PDB entry 5J2U | X-ray diffraction, 2.50 A resolution | chains C and E of the 8 polymer chains in the assembly

== Chain C ==
Name: Tubulin alpha-1B chain
Organism: Bos taurus
UniProtKB: P81947 (TBA1B_BOVIN); residue numbers follow UniProt; this construct covers 1-451
Chain sequence (451 residues; row label = number of the first residue in the row):
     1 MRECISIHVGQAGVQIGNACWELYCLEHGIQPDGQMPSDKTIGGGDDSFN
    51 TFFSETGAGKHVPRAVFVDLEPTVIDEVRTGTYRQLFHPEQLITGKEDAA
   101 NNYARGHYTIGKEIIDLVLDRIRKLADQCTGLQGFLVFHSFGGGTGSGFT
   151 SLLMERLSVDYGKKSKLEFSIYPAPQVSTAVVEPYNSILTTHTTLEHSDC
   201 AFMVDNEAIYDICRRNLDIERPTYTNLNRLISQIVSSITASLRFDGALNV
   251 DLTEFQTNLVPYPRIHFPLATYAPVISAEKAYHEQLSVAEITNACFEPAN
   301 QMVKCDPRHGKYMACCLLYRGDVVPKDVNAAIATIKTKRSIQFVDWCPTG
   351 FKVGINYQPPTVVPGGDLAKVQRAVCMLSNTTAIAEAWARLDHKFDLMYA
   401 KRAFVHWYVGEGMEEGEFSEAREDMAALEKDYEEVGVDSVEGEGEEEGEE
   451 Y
Not modelled in the structure: 441-451
Ion coordination: Mg2+: Asp-39, Thr-41, Gly-44, Glu-55
Residues lining bound ligands: GTP (guanosine-5'-triphosphate): Gly-10, Gln-11, Ala-12, Gln-15, Ile-16, Asp-69, Asp-98, Ala-99, Ala-100, Asn-101, Asn-102, Ser-140, Gly-142, Gly-143, Gly-144, Thr-145, Gly-146, Ile-171, Pro-173, Val-177, Ser-178, Thr-179, Glu-183, Asn-206, Tyr-224, Leu-227, Asn-228, Ile-231

== Chain E ==
Name: Stathmin-4
Organism: Rattus norvegicus
UniProtKB: P63043 (STMN4_RAT); residues 5-145 here correspond to UniProt positions 49-189 (UniProt number = residue number + 44)
Chain sequence (143 residues; numbered 3 to 145; the number before each row is that of its first residue):
     3 MADMEVIELNKCTSGQSFEVILKPPSFDGVPEFNASLPRRRDPSLEEIQK
    53 KLEAAEERRKYQEAELLKHLAEKREHEREVIQKAIEENNNFIKMAKEKLA
   103 QKMESNKENREAHLAAMLERLQEKDKHAEEVRKNKELKEEASR
Not modelled in the structure: 3-5, 29-43, 144-145
Differences from the reference sequence: initiating methionine (3); expression tag (4)
Swiss-Prot annotation at these positions:
  - modified residue: Ser-46 (Phosphoserine)

== Interface between chain C and chain E ==
Contacting residue pairs (34):
  His-107(C) / Lys-104(E)  hydrogen bond
  His-107(C) / Met-105(E)
  Tyr-108(C) / Lys-104(E)
  Tyr-108(C) / Met-105(E)  hydrophobic
  Tyr-108(C) / Asn-108(E)
  Thr-109(C) / Arg-112(E)
  Leu-152(C) / Leu-101(E)  hydrophobic
  Leu-152(C) / Met-105(E)  hydrophobic
  Glu-155(C) / Leu-101(E)
  Glu-155(C) / Lys-104(E)  salt bridge
  Arg-156(C) / Leu-101(E)
  Ser-158(C) / Phe-93(E)
  Ser-158(C) / Ile-94(E)
  Val-159(C) / Ile-94(E)
  Val-159(C) / Ala-97(E)  hydrophobic
  Val-159(C) / Lys-98(E)
  Gly-162(C) / Asn-90(E)
  Gly-162(C) / Phe-93(E)
  Gly-162(C) / Ile-94(E)
  Lys-163(C) / Asn-90(E)
  Lys-163(C) / Phe-93(E)
  Thr-193(C) / Lys-104(E)
  Glu-196(C) / Phe-93(E)
  His-197(C) / Phe-93(E)
  His-197(C) / Ala-97(E)
  Val-409(C) / His-115(E)  hydrogen bond (backbone-side chain)
  Gly-410(C) / Arg-112(E)
  Glu-411(C) / Asn-108(E)  hydrogen bond (backbone-side chain)
  Glu-411(C) / Arg-112(E)  salt bridge
  Gly-412(C) / Asn-108(E)
  Gly-412(C) / Asn-111(E)  hydrogen bond (backbone-side chain)
  Met-413(C) / Asn-108(E)
  Glu-414(C) / Ser-107(E)
  Glu-414(C) / Asn-111(E)  hydrogen bond
Other interface residues (no listed pair), chain C (22 interface residues in all): Tyr-103, Lys-112, Glu-417

== Overview ==
The interface between chain C and chain E involves 22 residues on one side and 13 on the other, with 5
hydrogen bonds and 2 salt bridges. Among the polar pairs are Glu-155(C)/Lys-104(E), Glu-411(C)/Arg-112(E) and
His-107(C)/Lys-104(E). Chain C binds GTP.
Here chain C is Tubulin alpha-1B chain (Bos taurus) and chain E is Stathmin-4 (Rattus norvegicus). Entry 5J2U
(Tubulin-MMAF complex) was determined by X-ray diffraction together with 5IYZ and 5J2T from the same study.
